PDB entry 2PVS | X-ray diffraction, 3.00 A resolution | chain A

Chain A:
Molecule: Pancreatic lipase-related protein 2
Organism: Homo sapiens
Notes: EC 3.1.1.3
UniProt: P54317 (LIPR2_HUMAN); residues 1-450 here correspond to UniProt positions 20-469 (UniProt number = residue number + 19)
Sequence (452 residues; row label = number of the first residue in the row; note: 1 number in that range is skipped by the numbering (no residue carries it; nothing is unmodelled there); numbers below 1 keep their minus sign (Lys-2 is residue -2)):
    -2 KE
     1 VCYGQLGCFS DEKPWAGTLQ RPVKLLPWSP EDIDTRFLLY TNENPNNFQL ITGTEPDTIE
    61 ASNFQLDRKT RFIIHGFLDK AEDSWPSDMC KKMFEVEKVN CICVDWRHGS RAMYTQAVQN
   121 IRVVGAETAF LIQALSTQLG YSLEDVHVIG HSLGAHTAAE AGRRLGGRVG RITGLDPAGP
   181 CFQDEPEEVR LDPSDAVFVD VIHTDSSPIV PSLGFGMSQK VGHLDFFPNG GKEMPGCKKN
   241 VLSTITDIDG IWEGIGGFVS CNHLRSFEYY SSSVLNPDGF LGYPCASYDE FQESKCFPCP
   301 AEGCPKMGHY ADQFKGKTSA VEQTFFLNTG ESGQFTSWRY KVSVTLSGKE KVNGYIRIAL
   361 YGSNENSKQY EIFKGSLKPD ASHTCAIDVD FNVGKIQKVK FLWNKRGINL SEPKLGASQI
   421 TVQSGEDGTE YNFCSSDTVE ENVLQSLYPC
Not modelled in the structure: 239-252, 406-408
Sequence notes: engineered mutation Gln334 (Asn353 in P54317)
Disulfide bonds: Cys2-Cys8, Cys90-Cys101, Cys237-Cys261, Cys285-Cys296, Cys299-Cys304, Cys434-Cys450
Ion coordination: Ca2+: Glu187, Arg190, Asp192, Asp195

Summary:
The Ca2+ site is built by Glu187, Arg190, Asp192 and Asp195.
Chain A is Pancreatic lipase-related protein 2 (Homo sapiens); the structure, Structure of human pancreatic
lipase related protein 2 mutant N336Q, was determined by X-ray diffraction, deposited together with 2OXE.
